PDB entry 9BKX | X-ray diffraction, 3.15 A resolution | chains S and s of the 29 polymer chains in the assembly

[Chain S]
Protein: Type 1 encapsulin shell protein
From: Mycobacterium tuberculosis
Reference sequence: I6WZG6 (ENCAP_MYCTU); residues 1-265 here = UniProt positions 1-265
Amino-acid sequence (279 residues; numbered 1 to 279; the number before each row is that of its first residue):
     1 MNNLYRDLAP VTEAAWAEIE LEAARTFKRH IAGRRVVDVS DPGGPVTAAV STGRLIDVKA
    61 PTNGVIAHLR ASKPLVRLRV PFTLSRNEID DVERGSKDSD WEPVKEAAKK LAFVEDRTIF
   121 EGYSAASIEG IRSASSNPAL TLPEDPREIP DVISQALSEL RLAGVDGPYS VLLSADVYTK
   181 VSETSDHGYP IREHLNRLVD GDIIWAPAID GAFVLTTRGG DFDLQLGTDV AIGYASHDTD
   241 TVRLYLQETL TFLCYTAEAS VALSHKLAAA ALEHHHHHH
Unresolved in the structure: 268-279
Sequence notes: expression tag (266-279)
Ligand contacts:
  - nonaethylene glycol (2PE): Val-46, Ala-48, Ala-49, Val-50, Ser-51
  - Ni2+ (NI), molecule 1: Glu-22, Ser-99, Trp-101
  - Ni2+ (NI), molecule 2: Asn-196, Val-199, Asp-200, Gly-201

[Chain s]
Protein: Dye-decolorizing peroxidase
From: Mycobacterium tuberculosis
Notes: EC 1.11.1.7
Reference sequence: I6Y4U9 (DYP_MYCTU); residues 1-335 here = UniProt positions 1-335
Amino-acid sequence (335 residues; row label = number of the first residue in the row):
     1 MAVPAVSPQP ILAPLTPAAI FLVATIGADG EATVHDALSK ISGLVRAIGF RDPTKHLSVV
    61 VSIGSDAWDR LFAGPRPTEL HPFVELTGPR HTAPATPGDL LFHIRAETMD VCFELAGRIL
   121 KSMGDAVTVV DEVHGFRFFD NRDLLGFVDG TENPSGPIAI KATTIGDEDR NFAGSCYVHV
   181 QKYVHDMASW ESLSVTEQER VIGRTKLDDI ELDDNAKPAN SHVALNVITD DDGTERKIVR
   241 HNMPFGEVGK GEYGTYFIGY SRTPTVTEQM LRNMFLGDPA GNTDRVLDFS TAVTGGLFFS
   301 PTIDFLDHPP PLPQAATPTL AAGSLSIGSL KGSPR
Unresolved in the structure: 1-322, 333-335

[Interface between chain S and chain s]
Residue-residue contacts (33; chain S residue first):
  Leu-4(S) / Gly-323(s)
  Arg-6(S) / Gly-323(s)
  Glu-20(S) / Leu-325(s)
  Ala-23(S) / Leu-325(s)  hydrophobic
  Ala-23(S) / Ile-327(s)
  Ala-24(S) / Leu-325(s)
  Ala-24(S) / Ile-327(s)  hydrophobic
  Phe-27(S) / Ile-327(s)  hydrophobic
  Lys-28(S) / Ile-327(s)
  Lys-28(S) / Leu-330(s)
  Ile-31(S) / Leu-330(s)  hydrophobic
  Arg-34(S) / Ile-327(s)  hydrogen bond (side chain-backbone)
  Arg-34(S) / Gly-328(s)
  Arg-34(S) / Ser-329(s)
  Arg-34(S) / Leu-330(s)  hydrogen bond (backbone-backbone)
  Arg-34(S) / Lys-331(s)  hydrogen bond (backbone-backbone)
  Arg-35(S) / Leu-330(s)
  Arg-35(S) / Lys-331(s)
  Arg-35(S) / Gly-332(s)
  Val-37(S) / Lys-331(s)
  Val-37(S) / Gly-332(s)
  Asp-38(S) / Gly-332(s)
  Val-39(S) / Ser-329(s)
  Asp-202(S) / Lys-331(s)  salt bridge
  Thr-217(S) / Gly-332(s)
  Asp-229(S) / Ile-327(s)
  Asp-229(S) / Gly-328(s)  hydrogen bond (side chain-backbone)
  Val-230(S) / Ser-324(s)
  Val-230(S) / Leu-325(s)
  Val-230(S) / Ile-327(s)  hydrophobic
  Ala-231(S) / Gly-323(s)
  Ile-232(S) / Gly-323(s)
  Ile-232(S) / Leu-325(s)  hydrophobic
Other interface residues (no listed pair), chain S (22 interface residues in all): Asn-2, Val-36, Gly-219
Other interface residues (no listed pair), chain s (10 interface residues in all): Ser-326
Interface features reported in the paper:
  - pairs named by the authors: Asp-202(S)/Lys-331(s)

[In short]
22 residues of chain S and 10 residues of chain s are in contact, with 4 hydrogen bonds and 1 salt bridge.
Polar contacts include Asp-202(S)/Lys-331(s), Arg-34(S)/Ile-327(s) and Asp-229(S)/Gly-328(s). The paper
describes a contact between Asp-202(S) and Lys-331(s).
Here chain S is Type 1 encapsulin shell protein and chain s is Dye-decolorizing peroxidase, both from
Mycobacterium tuberculosis. Entry 9BKX (Mycobacterium tuberculosis encapsulin in complex with DyP) was
determined by X-ray diffraction.
